Entry 6FB8 (X-ray diffraction, 2.45 A resolution); this record covers chains C and A of the 4 polymer chains in the assembly.

== Chain C ==
Molecule: 24-nt DNA strand
Sequence (24 nucleotides; each row starts with the number of its first residue):
   501 TCAAAACTGC GTACGACGTT TTGA
Bound ions: Mg2+ site 1: DC514 (shared with Gly19(A) of chain A; 1 residue of chain B; 1 residue of chain D); Mg2+ site 2: DG515 (shared with Asp20(A) of chain A; 1 residue of chain B; 1 residue of chain D)

== Chain A ==
Protein: DNA endonuclease I-CreI
Source organism: Chlamydomonas reinhardtii
Notes: EC 3.1.-.-
UniProtKB: P05725 (DNE1_CHLRE); numbering as in UniProt (aligned over 2-153)
Amino-acid sequence (154 residues; row label = number of the first residue in the row):
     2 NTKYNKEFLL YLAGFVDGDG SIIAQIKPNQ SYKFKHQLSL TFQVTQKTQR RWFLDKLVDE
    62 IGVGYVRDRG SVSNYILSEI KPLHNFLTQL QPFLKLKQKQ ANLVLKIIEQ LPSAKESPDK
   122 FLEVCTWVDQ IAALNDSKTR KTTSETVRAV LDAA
Differences from the reference sequence: engineered mutation Asn75 (Asp in P05725); expression tag (154-155)
Bound ions: Mg2+ site 1: Gly19 (shared with 1 residue of chain B; DC514(C) of chain C; 1 residue of chain D); Mg2+ site 2: Asp20 (shared with 1 residue of chain B; DG515(C) of chain C; 1 residue of chain D); Mg2+ site 3: Ala134, Asn136
Ligand contacts:
  - s-1,2-propanediol (PGO), molecule 1: Phe9, Tyr12, Phe54, Lys57, Leu58, Glu61
  - s-1,2-propanediol (PGO), molecule 2: Asp18, Leu97, Lys98, Gln101, Leu135, Asn136, Asp137
From the paper describing this entry:
  - binding site for the 24-nt DNA strand (chain C): Lys139 (citing earlier work)
  - catalytic residues: Asp20 (citing earlier work)
  - mutagenesis - D75N: unchanged catalytic activity (citing earlier work)

== How chain C and chain A interact ==
Residue-residue contacts - 26 pairs, chain C then chain A:
  DT501(C) - Ser32(A)  sugar contact
  DC502(C) - Ser32(A)  base contact
  DC502(C) - Tyr33(A)  phosphate contact
  DC502(C) - Lys34(A)  hydrogen bond to the phosphate
  DA503(C) - Tyr33(A)  hydrogen bond to the base
  DA503(C) - Gln38(A)  base contact
  DA503(C) - Leu112(A)  phosphate contact
  DA504(C) - Tyr33(A)  base contact
  DA504(C) - Gln38(A)  hydrogen bond to the base
  DA504(C) - Glu80(A)  phosphate contact
  DA504(C) - Ile81(A)  hydrogen bond to the phosphate
  DA505(C) - Tyr66(A)  phosphate contact
  DA505(C) - Ser79(A)  phosphate contact
  DA506(C) - Lys28(A)  base contact
  DA506(C) - Tyr66(A)  phosphate contact
  DC507(C) - Arg68(A)  base contact
  DT508(C) - Arg68(A)  base contact
  DT508(C) - Arg70(A)  base contact
  DG509(C) - Arg70(A)  hydrogen bond to the base
  DG509(C) - Thr140(A)  base contact
  DC510(C) - Arg70(A)  base contact
  DG511(C) - Lys139(A)  phosphate contact
  DT512(C) - Lys139(A)  phosphate contact
  DA513(C) - Asp137(A)  sugar contact
  DA513(C) - Lys139(A)  salt bridge to the phosphate
  DG515(C) - Asp20(A)  phosphate contact
Interface residues without a listed pair, chain C (15 interface residues in all): DC514
Interface residues without a listed pair, chain A (17 interface residues in all): Gly19

== Overview ==
15 residues of chain C face 17 of chain A across their interface; the contacts include 5 hydrogen bonds and 1
salt bridge. Among the polar pairs are DA503(C)-Tyr33(A), DA504(C)-Gln38(A) and DG509(C)-Arg70(A). Chain A
binds s-1,2-propanediol. From the paper: the catalytic residue Asp20(A); D75N of chain A leaves catalytic
activity unchanged.
Here chain C is a 24-nt DNA strand and chain A is DNA endonuclease I-CreI (Chlamydomonas reinhardtii). Entry
6FB8 (Crystal Structure of the I-CreI Homing Endonuclease D75N variant in complex with an altered version of
...) was determined by X-ray diffraction (same publication as 6FB0, 6FB1, 6FB2, 6FB5, 6FB6, 6FB7 and 6FB9).
